Entry 8AC5 (electron microscopy, 3.10 A resolution); this record covers chains D and I of the 20 polymer chains in the assembly.

Chain D:
Name: YALI0A17468p
Source organism: Yarrowia lipolytica
Reference sequence: Q6CGP7 (Q6CGP7_YARLI); residue numbers follow UniProt; this construct covers 1-330
Amino-acid sequence (330 residues; each row starts with the number of its first residue):
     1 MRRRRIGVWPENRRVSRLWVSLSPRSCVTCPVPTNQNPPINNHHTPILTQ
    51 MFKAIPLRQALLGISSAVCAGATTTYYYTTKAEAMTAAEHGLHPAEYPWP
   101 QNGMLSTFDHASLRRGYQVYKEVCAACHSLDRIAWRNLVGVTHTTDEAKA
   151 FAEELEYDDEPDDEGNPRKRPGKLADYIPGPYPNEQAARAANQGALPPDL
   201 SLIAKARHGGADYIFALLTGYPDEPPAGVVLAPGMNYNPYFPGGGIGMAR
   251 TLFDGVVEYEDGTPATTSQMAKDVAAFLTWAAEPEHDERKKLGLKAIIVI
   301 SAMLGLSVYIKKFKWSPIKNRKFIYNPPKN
Disordered / not traced: 1-84, 329-330
Ion coordination: heme c Fe: H128, M248
Ligand contacts:
  - heme c (HEC): V119, V123, C124, C127, H128, N192, A195, L196, P197, P198, L200, I203, R207, Y213, I214, L217, L218, F241, I246, G247, M248, T251, L252, V274, L278
  - phosphatidylethanolamine (PTY): L292, K295, A296, V299, I300

Chain I:
Name: Complex III subunit 9
Source organism: Yarrowia lipolytica
Reference sequence: Q6CG23 (Q6CG23_YARLI); residue numbers follow UniProt; this construct covers 1-69
Amino-acid sequence (69 residues; numbered 1 to 69; the number before each row is that of its first residue):
     1 MAWATTFYNVFVKRNSAFVATILASAFVFDMTFETAIDNFWDRINAGKQW
    51 KDIRHKYIEAAGDDDEDDE
Disordered / not traced: 1-3, 58-69
Ligand contacts: 1,2-diacyl-sn-glycero-3-phosphocholine (PC1): Y8, V12, K13, R14, N15, F18, V19, I22, L23

Interface between chain D and chain I:
Pairs across the interface (34; chain D residue first):
  P100(D) with K48(I), hydrogen bond (backbone-side chain)
  L105(D) with W41(I); I44(I), hydrophobic; N45(I), hydrogen bond (backbone-side chain)
  S106(D) with N45(I); K48(I)
  T107(D) with W41(I); N45(I), hydrogen bond (backbone-side chain); K48(I), hydrogen bond (backbone-side chain)
  F108(D) with K48(I)
  D109(D) with K48(I)
  H110(D) with K48(I), hydrogen bond (backbone-backbone); W50(I); I53(I)
  A111(D) with I53(I)
  R114(D) with Y57(I)
  G140(D) with W50(I)
  V141(D) with W50(I)
  T142(D) with W50(I)
  H143(D) with W50(I)
  T144(D) with W50(I); Y57(I)
  E147(D) with Y57(I)
  D287(D) with W41(I)
  K290(D) with W41(I)
  K291(D) with D38(I), salt bridge; W41(I)
  L294(D) with F40(I), hydrophobic
  K295(D) with F33(I); E34(I); I37(I)
  I298(D) with F33(I), hydrophobic; I37(I), hydrophobic
  V299(D) with F33(I), hydrophobic
Also at the interface, not in a pair above, chain D (24 interface residues in all): M104, E260
Also at the interface, not in a pair above, chain I (15 interface residues in all): F29, G47, Q49

Summary:
Chain D and chain I form an interface of 24 and 15 residues respectively; the contacts include 5 hydrogen
bonds and 1 salt bridge. Polar pairs include K291(D)-D38(I), P100(D)-K48(I) and L105(D)-N45(I). Ligands of
chain D: heme c and phosphatidylethanolamine. Chain I binds 1,2-diacyl-sn-glycero-3-phosphocholine.
Here chain D is YALI0A17468p and chain I is Complex III subunit 9, both from Yarrowia lipolytica. Entry 8AC5
(Complex III2 from Yarrowia lipolytica, with decylubiquinol, oxidised, b-position) was determined by electron
microscopy (same publication as 8AB6, 8AB7, 8AB8, 8AB9, 8ABA, 8ABB and 11 further entries).
